7VE7 - chains B and C of the 4 polymer chains in the assembly; structure by X-ray diffraction, 1.72 A resolution.

[Chain B (and C)]
Protein: 3-alpha-(Or 20-beta)-hydroxysteroid dehydrogenase
Organism: Lactobacillus kefiri
Notes: chain C of this document is another copy of the same molecule, construct and numbering; everything in this record applies to it too
UniProt: Q6WVP7 (Q6WVP7_LACKE); residue numbers follow UniProt; this construct covers 1-252
Amino-acid sequence (253 residues; each row starts with the number of its first residue; numbering starts at 0):
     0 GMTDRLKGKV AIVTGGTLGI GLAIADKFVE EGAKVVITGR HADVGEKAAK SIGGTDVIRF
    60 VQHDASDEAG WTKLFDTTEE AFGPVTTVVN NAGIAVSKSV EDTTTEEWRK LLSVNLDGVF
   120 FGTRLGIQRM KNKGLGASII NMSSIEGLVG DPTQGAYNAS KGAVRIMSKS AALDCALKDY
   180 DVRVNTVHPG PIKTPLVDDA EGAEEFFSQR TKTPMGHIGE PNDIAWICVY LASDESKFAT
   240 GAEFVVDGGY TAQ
Not modelled in the structure: 0-2 (chain C: 0-1)
Construct notes: expression tag (0); engineered mutation L147 (Phe in Q6WVP7), Q153 (Leu in Q6WVP7), P190 (Tyr in Q6WVP7), A199 (Leu in Q6WVP7), F205 (Met in Q6WVP7), F206 (Met in Q6WVP7)
Bound ions: Mg2+: Q252 (shared with 1 residue of chain A)
Small-molecule neighbours: NADP (NAP; NADP nicotinamide-adenine-dinucleotide phosphate): G14, G15, T16, L17, G18, I19, G20, T37, G38, R39, H40, H62, D63, A64, N90, A91, G92, I93, V113, M141, S142, S143, Y156, K160, P188, G189, P190, I191, T193, P194, L195
UniProt features mapped onto this chain:
  - active site: Y156 (Proton donor/acceptor)
  - binding site (NADP(+)): T16 to I19, R39, H40, D63, A64, N90, Y156, K160, I191 to L195
  - binding site (Mg(2+)): Q252

[Chain B / chain C interface]
Residue-residue contacts (84; chain B residue first):
  E67(B) - T104(C)  hydrogen bond
  S98(B) - D173(C)
  V99(B) - F119(C)
  V99(B) - R123(C)
  V99(B) - M166(C)  hydrophobic
  V99(B) - S169(C)
  E100(B) - R123(C)
  E100(B) - I126(C)
  E100(B) - Q127(C)  hydrogen bond (backbone-side chain)
  E100(B) - K130(C)  salt bridge
  E100(B) - Y179(C)  hydrogen bond
  T102(B) - F119(C)
  T102(B) - R123(C)  hydrogen bond (backbone-side chain)
  T103(B) - R123(C)
  T104(B) - E67(C)  hydrogen bond
  T104(B) - F120(C)
  T104(B) - R123(C)  hydrogen bond
  W107(B) - L115(C)  hydrophobic
  W107(B) - D116(C)  hydrogen bond
  W107(B) - F119(C)  hydrophobic
  W107(B) - M166(C)  hydrophobic
  R108(B) - D116(C)  salt bridge
  L111(B) - L115(C)  hydrophobic
  L115(B) - W107(C)  hydrophobic
  D116(B) - W107(C)  hydrogen bond
  F119(B) - V99(C)
  F119(B) - T102(C)
  F119(B) - W107(C)  hydrophobic
  F120(B) - T104(C)
  R123(B) - V99(C)
  R123(B) - E100(C)
  R123(B) - T102(C)  hydrogen bond (side chain-backbone)
  R123(B) - T103(C)
  R123(B) - T104(C)  hydrogen bond
  I126(B) - E100(C)
  Q127(B) - E100(C)  hydrogen bond (side chain-backbone)
  K130(B) - E100(C)  salt bridge
  E145(B) - I165(C)
  G146(B) - I165(C)
  V148(B) - I165(C)
  G149(B) - K168(C)
  G149(B) - S169(C)
  G149(B) - L172(C)
  D150(B) - S169(C)  hydrogen bond (backbone-side chain)
  D150(B) - L172(C)
  P151(B) - S169(C)
  P151(B) - D173(C)
  P151(B) - L176(C)  hydrophobic
  G154(B) - M166(C)
  G154(B) - S169(C)
  N157(B) - I165(C)
  N157(B) - S169(C)
  A158(B) - A162(C)
  A158(B) - M166(C)  hydrophobic
  G161(B) - G161(C)
  G161(B) - A162(C)
  G161(B) - I165(C)
  A162(B) - A158(C)
  A162(B) - G161(C)
  A162(B) - A162(C)
  R164(B) - R164(C)
  R164(B) - I165(C)
  I165(B) - E145(C)
  I165(B) - G146(C)
  I165(B) - V148(C)
  I165(B) - N157(C)
  I165(B) - G161(C)
  I165(B) - R164(C)
  M166(B) - V99(C)  hydrophobic
  M166(B) - W107(C)  hydrophobic
  M166(B) - G154(C)
  M166(B) - A158(C)  hydrophobic
  K168(B) - G149(C)
  S169(B) - V99(C)
  S169(B) - D150(C)  hydrogen bond (side chain-backbone)
  S169(B) - P151(C)
  S169(B) - G154(C)
  S169(B) - N157(C)
  L172(B) - G149(C)
  L172(B) - D150(C)
  D173(B) - S98(C)
  D173(B) - P151(C)
  L176(B) - P151(C)  hydrophobic
  Y179(B) - E100(C)  hydrogen bond
Interface residues without a listed pair, chain B (43 interface residues in all): D101, T122, L147, Q153, A170
Interface residues without a listed pair, chain C (43 interface residues in all): R108, L111, T122, L147, Q153, A170, K177

[In short]
The chain B/chain C interface involves 43 residues from each chain, with 14 hydrogen bonds and 3 salt bridges.
Polar contacts include E100(B)-K130(C), R108(B)-D116(C) and E67(B)-T104(C). Ligands of chain B: NADP.
Both chains are 3-alpha-(Or 20-beta)-hydroxysteroid dehydrogenase (Lactobacillus kefiri). Entry 7VE7 (Crystal
structure of KRED mutant-F147L/L153Q/Y190P/L199A/M205F/M206F) was determined by X-ray diffraction (same
publication as 7EJH, 7EJI, 7EJJ and 7VDO).
